Entry 7K3L (X-ray diffraction, 1.79 A resolution); this record covers chains A and B.

== Chain A ==
Molecule: Dynein light chain 1, cytoplasmic
Source organism: Drosophila melanogaster
UniProt: Q24117 (DYL1_DROME); residue numbers follow UniProt; this construct covers 1-89
Amino-acid sequence (89 residues; row label = number of the first residue in the row):
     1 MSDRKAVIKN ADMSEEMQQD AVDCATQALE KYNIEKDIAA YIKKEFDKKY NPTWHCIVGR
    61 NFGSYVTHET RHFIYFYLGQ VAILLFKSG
Disordered / not traced: 1-3

== Chain B ==
Molecule: Protein panoramix
Source organism: Drosophila melanogaster
UniProt: Q9W2H9 (PANX_DROME); residue numbers follow UniProt; this construct covers 468-480
Amino-acid sequence (14 residues; each row starts with the number of its first residue):
   467 STATRDAGTQ VRLE
Disordered / not traced: 467, 480
Differences from the reference sequence: expression tag (467)

== Chain A / chain B interface ==
Pairs across the interface (31):
  Asp-12(A) / Arg-471(B)  salt bridge
  Arg-60(A) / Val-477(B)
  Phe-62(A) / Thr-475(B)
  Phe-62(A) / Gln-476(B)
  Phe-62(A) / Val-477(B)  hydrogen bond (backbone-backbone)
  Gly-63(A) / Thr-475(B)
  Gly-63(A) / Gln-476(B)
  Ser-64(A) / Gly-474(B)
  Ser-64(A) / Thr-475(B)  hydrogen bond
  Tyr-65(A) / Asp-472(B)
  Tyr-65(A) / Ala-473(B)
  Tyr-65(A) / Gly-474(B)
  Val-66(A) / Arg-471(B)
  Val-66(A) / Asp-472(B)
  Val-66(A) / Ala-473(B)  hydrogen bond (backbone-backbone)
  Thr-67(A) / Thr-470(B)
  Thr-67(A) / Arg-471(B)
  Thr-67(A) / Asp-472(B)  hydrogen bond
  His-68(A) / Thr-470(B)
  His-68(A) / Arg-471(B)  hydrogen bond (backbone-backbone)
  His-68(A) / Ala-473(B)
  Glu-69(A) / Ala-469(B)
  Thr-70(A) / Ala-469(B)  hydrogen bond (backbone-backbone)
  Thr-70(A) / Thr-470(B)
  Thr-70(A) / Arg-471(B)
  Phe-73(A) / Ala-473(B)  hydrophobic
  Phe-73(A) / Thr-475(B)
  Tyr-75(A) / Thr-475(B)
  Tyr-75(A) / Gln-476(B)
  Tyr-75(A) / Val-477(B)
  Ala-82(A) / Val-477(B)  hydrophobic
Also at the interface, not in a pair above, chain A (17 interface residues in all): Asn-61, Tyr-77, Leu-84

== Summary ==
17 residues of chain A face 9 of chain B across their interface; the contacts include 6 hydrogen bonds and 1
salt bridge. Polar contacts include Asp-12(A)/Arg-471(B), Ser-64(A)/Thr-475(B) and Thr-67(A)/Asp-472(B).
Here chain A is Dynein light chain 1, cytoplasmic and chain B is Protein panoramix, both from Drosophila
melanogaster. Entry 7K3L (Crystal structure of dLC8 in complex with Panoramix TQ peptide) was determined by
X-ray diffraction together with 7K3J and 7K3K from the same study.
